PDB entry 8UH7 | X-ray diffraction, 2.63 A resolution | chains E and I of the 10 polymer chains in the assembly

# Chain E
Protein: Sliding-clamp-loader large subunit
UniProtKB: P04526 (LOADL_BPT4); residues 1-319 here = UniProt positions 1-319
Chain sequence (324 residues; each row starts with the number of its first residue; numbers below 1 keep their minus sign (Gly-4 is residue -4)):
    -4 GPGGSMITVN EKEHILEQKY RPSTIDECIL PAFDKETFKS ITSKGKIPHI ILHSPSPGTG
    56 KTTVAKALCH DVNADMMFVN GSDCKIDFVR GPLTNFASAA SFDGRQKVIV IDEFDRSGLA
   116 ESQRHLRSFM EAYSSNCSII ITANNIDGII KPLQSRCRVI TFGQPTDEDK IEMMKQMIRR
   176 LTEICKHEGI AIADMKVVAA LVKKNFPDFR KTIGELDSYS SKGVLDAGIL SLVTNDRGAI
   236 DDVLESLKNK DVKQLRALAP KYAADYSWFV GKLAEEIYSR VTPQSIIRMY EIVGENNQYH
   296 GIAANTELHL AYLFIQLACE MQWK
Unresolved in the structure: -4 to 1, 229-232
Construct notes: expression tag (-4 to 0)
Bound ions: Mg2+: Thr57 (together with ADP)
Small-molecule neighbours:
  - 08T ([[[(2R,3S,4R,5R)-5-(6-aminopurin-9-yl)-3,4-bis(oxidanyl)oxolan-2-yl]methoxy-oxidanyl-phosphoryl]oxy-oxidanyl-phosphoryl]oxy-tris(fluoranyl)beryllium): Glu126, Pro147, Arg151
  - ADP (adenosine-5'-diphosphate): Glu12, Gln13, Tyr15, Arg16, Pro17, Glu22, Cys23, Ile24, Leu25, Pro52, Gly53, Thr54, Gly55, Lys56, Thr57, Thr58, Arg175, Phe204, Arg205, Ile208
UniProt features mapped onto this chain:
  - binding site (ATP): Glu12 to Tyr15, Ile24, Gly53 to Thr58, Arg205

# Chain I
Molecule: Template DNA strand
Sequence (30 nucleotides; row label = number of the first residue in the row):
     1 TTTTTTTTTT TATGTACTCG TAGTGTCTGC
Unresolved in the structure: 1-6

# Interface between chain E and chain I
Residue-residue contacts (4):
  Lys80(E) with DT13(I), salt bridge to the phosphate; DG14(I), phosphate contact
  Ile81(E) with DG14(I), hydrogen bond to the phosphate
  Arg85(E) with DT15(I), salt bridge to the phosphate
Interface residues without a listed pair, chain E (7 interface residues in all): Glu116, Ser117, Asn300, Glu302
Interface residues without a listed pair, chain I (4 interface residues in all): DT11

# Overview
Chain E and chain I form an interface of 7 and 4 residues respectively, with 1 hydrogen bond and 2 salt
bridges. Among the polar pairs are Ile81(E)-DG14(I), Lys80(E)-DT13(I) and Arg85(E)-DT15(I). Ligands of chain
E: compound 08T and ADP.
Chain E is Sliding-clamp-loader large subunit and chain I is Template DNA strand; the structure, Structure of
T4 Bacteriophage clamp loader bound to the T4 clamp, primer-template DNA, and ATP analog, was determined by
X-ray diffraction, deposited together with 8UK9, 8UNF and 8UNH.
